PDB entry 7QO1 | electron microscopy, 4.40 A resolution (low resolution: residue-level contacts below are approximate; hydrogen-bond / salt-bridge calls are withheld) | chains A and J of the 8 polymer chains in the assembly

[Chain A]
Name: DNA ligase 1
Organism: Homo sapiens
Notes: EC 6.5.1.1
Reference sequence: P18858 (DNLI1_HUMAN); residues 161-919 here = UniProt positions 161-919
Sequence (760 residues; row label = number of the first residue in the row):
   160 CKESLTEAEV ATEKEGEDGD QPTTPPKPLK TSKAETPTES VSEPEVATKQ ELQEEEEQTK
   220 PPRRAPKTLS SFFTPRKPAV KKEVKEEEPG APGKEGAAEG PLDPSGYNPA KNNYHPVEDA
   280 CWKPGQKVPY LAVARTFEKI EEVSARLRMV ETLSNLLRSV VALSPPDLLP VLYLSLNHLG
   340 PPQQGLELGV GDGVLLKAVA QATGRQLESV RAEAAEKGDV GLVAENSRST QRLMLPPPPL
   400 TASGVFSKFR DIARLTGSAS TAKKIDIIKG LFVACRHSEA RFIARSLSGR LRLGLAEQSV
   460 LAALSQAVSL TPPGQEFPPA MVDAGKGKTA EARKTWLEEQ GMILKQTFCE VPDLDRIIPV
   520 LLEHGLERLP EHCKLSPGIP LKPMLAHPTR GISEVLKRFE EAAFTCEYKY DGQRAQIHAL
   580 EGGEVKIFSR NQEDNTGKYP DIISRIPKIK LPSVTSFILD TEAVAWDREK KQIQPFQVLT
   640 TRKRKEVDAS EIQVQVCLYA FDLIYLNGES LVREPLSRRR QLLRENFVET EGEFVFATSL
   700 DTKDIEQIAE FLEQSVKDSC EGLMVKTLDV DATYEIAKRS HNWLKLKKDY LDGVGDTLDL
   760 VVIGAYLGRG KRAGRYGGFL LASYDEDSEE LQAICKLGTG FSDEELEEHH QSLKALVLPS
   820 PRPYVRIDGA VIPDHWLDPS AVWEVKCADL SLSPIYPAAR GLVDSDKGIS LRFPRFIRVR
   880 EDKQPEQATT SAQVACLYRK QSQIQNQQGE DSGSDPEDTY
Not modelled in the structure: 160-261, 902-919
Sequence notes: expression tag (160)
Ligand contacts: adenosine monophosphate (AMP): Ala-545, Glu-566, Tyr-567, Lys-568, Tyr-569, Gly-571, Arg-573, Arg-589, Glu-621, Phe-660, Met-723, Lys-725, Trp-742, Lys-744

[Chain J]
Molecule: Oligo32
Sequence (32 nucleotides; row label = number of the first residue in the row; numbering starts at 0):
     0 GGTTCAGTCC GACGACGCAT CAGCACAGAA GC
Not modelled in the structure: 0

[How chain A and chain J interact]
Pairs across the interface (49):
  Thr-415(A) / DC20(J)
  Gly-416(A) / DC20(J)
  Gly-416(A) / DA21(J)
  Ser-417(A) / DA21(J)
  Ala-418(A) / DA21(J)
  Ser-419(A) / DC20(J)
  Ser-419(A) / DA21(J)
  Thr-420(A) / DA21(J)
  Arg-449(A) / DA11(J)
  Arg-449(A) / DC12(J)
  Arg-451(A) / DA11(J)
  Gly-453(A) / DG10(J)
  Leu-454(A) / DC9(J)
  Leu-454(A) / DG10(J)
  Ala-455(A) / DC9(J)
  Ala-455(A) / DG10(J)
  Gln-457(A) / DC9(J)
  Ser-458(A) / DC9(J)
  Arg-557(A) / DG6(J)
  Thr-639(A) / DG16(J)
  Thr-640(A) / DG16(J)
  Thr-640(A) / DC17(J)
  Arg-641(A) / DC17(J)
  Lys-642(A) / DC17(J)
  Lys-642(A) / DA18(J)
  Arg-643(A) / DC17(J)
  Arg-643(A) / DA18(J)
  Lys-644(A) / DA18(J)
  Arg-738(A) / DT7(J)
  Arg-738(A) / DC8(J)
  Arg-768(A) / DC12(J)
  Lys-770(A) / DG10(J)
  Lys-770(A) / DA11(J)
  Arg-771(A) / DA11(J)
  Gly-776(A) / DC12(J)
  Gly-777(A) / DG13(J)
  Cys-794(A) / DA14(J)
  Lys-795(A) / DG13(J)
  Lys-795(A) / DA14(J)
  Gly-797(A) / DC12(J)
  Gly-797(A) / DG13(J)
  Ser-850(A) / DC15(J)
  Ser-852(A) / DC15(J)
  Pro-853(A) / DC15(J)
  Pro-853(A) / DG16(J)
  Tyr-855(A) / DA14(J)
  Tyr-855(A) / DC15(J)
  Ser-869(A) / DC15(J)
  Leu-870(A) / DA14(J)
Also at the interface, not in a pair above, chain A (46 interface residues in all): Arg-305, Leu-452, Gln-636, Glu-645, Tyr-765, Gly-769, Leu-796, Thr-798, Ile-854, Phe-872, Pro-873

[In short]
46 residues of chain A face 15 of chain J across their interface. Bound to chain A: adenosine monophosphate.
Chain A is DNA ligase 1 (Homo sapiens) and chain J is Oligo32; the structure, complex of DNA ligase I and FEN1
on PCNA and DNA, was determined by electron microscopy (same publication as 7QNZ and 8B8T).
